Entry 8HAK (electron microscopy, 4.50 A resolution (low resolution: residue-level contacts below are approximate; hydrogen-bond / salt-bridge calls are withheld)); this record covers chains F and J of the 11 polymer chains in the assembly.

[Chain F]
Molecule: Histone H4
Organism: Homo sapiens
Sequence (102 residues; numbered 1 to 102; the number before each row is that of its first residue):
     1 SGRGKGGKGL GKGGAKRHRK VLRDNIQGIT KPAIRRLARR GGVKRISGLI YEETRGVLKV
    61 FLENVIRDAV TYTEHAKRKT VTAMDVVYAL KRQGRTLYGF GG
Disordered / not traced: 1-10, 102
Modified residues: Lys12 (N(6)-acetyllysine; ALY); Lys16 (N(6)-acetyllysine; ALY)

[Chain J]
Molecule: 180-nt DNA strand
Organism: Homo sapiens
Sequence (180 nucleotides; numbered 1 to 180; the number before each row is that of its first residue):
     1 ATCCGTCCGT TACCGCCATC AATATCCACC TGCAGATTCT ACCAAAAGTG TATTTGGAAA
    61 CTGCTCCATC AAAAGGCATG TTCAGCTGAA TTCAGCTGAA CATGCCTTTT GATGGAGCAG
   121 TTTCCAAATA CACTTTTGGT AGAATCTGCA GGTGGATATT GATGGCGGTA ACGGACGGAT
Disordered / not traced: 1-18, 166-180

[Interface between chain F and chain J]
Pairs across the interface - 10 pairs, chain F then chain J:
  His18(F) - DT69(J)
  His18(F) - DC70(J)
  Arg19(F) - DT69(J)
  Lys20(F) - DT69(J)
  Lys20(F) - DC70(J)
  Thr30(F) - DA78(J)
  Thr30(F) - DT79(J)
  Pro32(F) - DA78(J)
  Arg36(F) - DA78(J)
  Arg45(F) - DT87(J)
Interface residues without a listed pair, chain F (12 interface residues in all): Gly13, Gln27, Lys31, Lys77, Thr80
Interface residues without a listed pair, chain J (9 interface residues in all): DA58, DC67, DC77, DG85

[Overview]
The interface between chain F and chain J involves 12 residues on one side and 9 on the other.
Chain F is Histone H4 and chain J is a 180-nt DNA strand, both from Homo sapiens; the structure, Cryo-EM
structure of the p300 catalytic core bound to the H4K12acK16ac nucleosome, class 4 (4.5 angstrom ..., was
determined by electron microscopy, deposited together with 8HAG, 8HAH, 8HAI, 8HAJ, 8HAL, 8HAM and 8HAN.
